PDB entry 3M5G | X-ray diffraction, 2.60 A resolution | chains A and F of the 6 polymer chains in the assembly

Chain A:
Molecule: Hemagglutinin
Organism: Influenza A virus
Notes: fragment: Hemagglutinin HA1
UniProtKB: B7NY59 (B7NY59_9INFA); the construct lacks a stretch of the UniProt sequence and is renumbered around it, so the offset changes along the chain: 10-142 = UniProt 14-146; 144-158 = UniProt 147-161; 159-220 = UniProt 164-225; 229-261 = UniProt 226-258; 2 more segments
Chain sequence (317 residues; row label = number of the first residue in the row; note: 10 numbers in that range are skipped by the numbering (no residue carries them; nothing is unmodelled there); a row labelled like 158A-158B holds insertion residues (158A, then the next letters in order)):
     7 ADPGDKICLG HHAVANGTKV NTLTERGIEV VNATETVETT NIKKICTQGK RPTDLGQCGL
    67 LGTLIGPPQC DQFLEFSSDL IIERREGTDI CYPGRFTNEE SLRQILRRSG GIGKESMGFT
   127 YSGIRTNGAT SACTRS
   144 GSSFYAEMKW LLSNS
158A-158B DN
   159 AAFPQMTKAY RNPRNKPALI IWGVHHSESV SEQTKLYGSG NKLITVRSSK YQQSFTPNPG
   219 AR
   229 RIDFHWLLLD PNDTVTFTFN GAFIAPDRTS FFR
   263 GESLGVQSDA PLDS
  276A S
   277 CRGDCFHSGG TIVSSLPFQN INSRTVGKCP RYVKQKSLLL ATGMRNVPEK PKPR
Not modelled in the structure: 7-9, 327-330
Disulfides: Cys52-Cys277, Cys64-Cys76, Cys97-Cys139, Cys281-Cys305
Modified residues: Asn38 (glycosylation site)
Construct notes: expression tag (7-9)
Small-molecule neighbours: N-acetylglucosamine (NAG; 2-acetamido-2-deoxy-beta-D-glucopyranose): Asn38, Ala39, Thr40
What the authors report for this chain:
  - post-translational modification sites: Asn38
  - conformationally variable residues (loop rearrangement, side-chain flip): Arg220, Arg229
  - self-association interface (contacts with another copy of this molecule); pairs are residue here / residue on that copy: Arg229-Gln210 (hydrogen bond)

Chain F:
Molecule: Hemagglutinin
Organism: Influenza A virus
Notes: fragment: Hemagglutinin HA2
UniProtKB: B7NYS1 (B7NYS1_9INFA); residues 1-178 here correspond to UniProt positions 332-509 (UniProt number = residue number + 331)
Chain sequence (182 residues; each row starts with the number of its first residue):
     1 GLFGAIAGFI ENGWEGLING WYGFRHQNAQ GEGTAADYKS TQSAIDQITG KLNRLIGKTN
    61 QQFELIDNEF NEIEQQIGNV INWTRDAMTE IWSYNAELLV AMENQHTIDL ADSEMSKLYE
   121 RVKKQLRENA EEDGTGCFEI FHKCDDQCME SIRNNTYDHT QYRTESLQNR IQIDSGRLVP
   181 RG
Not modelled in the structure: 173-182
Disulfides: Cys144-Cys148
Glycans and other covalent adducts: N-acetylglucosamine (NAG) linked to Asn82
Construct notes: expression tag (179-182)
What the authors report for this chain:
  - post-translational modification sites: Asn82

Chain A / chain F interface:
Pairs across the interface (12):
  Thr28(A) with Arg54(F)
  Leu29(A) with Gly50(F); Lys51(F); Arg54(F), hydrogen bond (backbone-side chain); Met102(F), hydrophobic; Glu103(F)
  Thr30(A) with Gln47(F); Gly50(F); Lys51(F); His106(F); Leu110(F)
  Lys310(A) with Gln61(F), hydrogen bond
Interface residues without a listed pair, chain F (10 interface residues in all): Asp46

Overview:
4 residues of chain A and 10 residues of chain F are in contact, with 2 hydrogen bonds. Polar pairs include
Leu29(A)-Arg54(F) and Lys310(A)-Gln61(F). Ligands of chain A: N-acetylglucosamine. Covalently linked
N-acetylglucosamine: at Asn82(F). From the paper: modification sites Asn38(A) and Asn82(F); conformational
variability at Arg220(A) and Arg229(A).
Here chain A is Hemagglutinin and chain F is Hemagglutinin, both from Influenza A virus. Entry 3M5G (Crystal
structure of a H7 influenza virus hemagglutinin) was determined by X-ray diffraction together with 3M5H, 3M5I
and 3M5J from the same study.
